Entry 3VYO (X-ray diffraction, 1.80 A resolution); this record covers chain A.

[Chain A]
Molecule: Probable conserved lipoprotein LPPS
From: Mycobacterium tuberculosis
Notes: EC 2.3.2.12; fragment: C-TERMINAL DOMAIN, residues 140-408
UniProtKB: O53223 (O53223_MYCTU); residues 140-408 here = UniProt positions 140-408
Sequence (269 residues; row label = number of the first residue in the row):
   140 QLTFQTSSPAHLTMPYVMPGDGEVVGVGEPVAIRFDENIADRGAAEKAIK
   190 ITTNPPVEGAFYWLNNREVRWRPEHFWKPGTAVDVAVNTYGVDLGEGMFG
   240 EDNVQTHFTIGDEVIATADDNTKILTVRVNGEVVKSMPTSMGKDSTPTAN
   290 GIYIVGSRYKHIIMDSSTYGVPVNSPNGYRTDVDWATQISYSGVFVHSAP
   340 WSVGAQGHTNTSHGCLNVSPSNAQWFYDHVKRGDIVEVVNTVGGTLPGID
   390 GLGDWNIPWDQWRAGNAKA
Not modelled in the structure: 140-147
Modified residues: Mse153, Mse157, Mse237, Mse276, Mse280, Mse303 (selenomethionine; parent Met)
Curated features (UniProtKB/Swiss-Prot):
  - active site: His336 (Proton donor/acceptor), Cys354 (Nucleophile)
  - binding site (Ca(2+)): Asp232, Glu235, Gly236
  - binding site (substrate): Tyr318, Ser331, Gly332, Asn356
  - site: Cys354 (Binds to carbapenem drug (covalent))
What the authors report for this chain:
  - catalytic residues: His336, Ser337, Cys354 (proposed by the authors, not directly observed)

[Overview]
From UniProt: active-site residues His336 and Cys354, 3 Ca2+-binding residues and 4 substrate-binding
residues. The paper reports catalytic residues His336, Ser337 and Cys354.
Chain A is Probable conserved lipoprotein LPPS (Mycobacterium tuberculosis); the structure, Crystal structure
of Mycobacterium tuberculosis L,D-transpeptidase LdtMt2 N140 truncation mutant (resideus 140-408), was
determined by X-ray diffraction together with 3VYN and 3VYP from the same study.
